PDB entry 7YI2 | electron microscopy, 3.40 A resolution | chains A and B of the 7 polymer chains in the assembly

# Chain A
Protein: Transcriptional regulatory protein SIN3
Source organism: Saccharomyces cerevisiae S288C
Reference sequence: P22579 (SIN3_YEAST); residue numbers follow UniProt; this construct covers 1-1536
Chain sequence (1536 residues; numbered 1 to 1536; the number before each row is that of its first residue):
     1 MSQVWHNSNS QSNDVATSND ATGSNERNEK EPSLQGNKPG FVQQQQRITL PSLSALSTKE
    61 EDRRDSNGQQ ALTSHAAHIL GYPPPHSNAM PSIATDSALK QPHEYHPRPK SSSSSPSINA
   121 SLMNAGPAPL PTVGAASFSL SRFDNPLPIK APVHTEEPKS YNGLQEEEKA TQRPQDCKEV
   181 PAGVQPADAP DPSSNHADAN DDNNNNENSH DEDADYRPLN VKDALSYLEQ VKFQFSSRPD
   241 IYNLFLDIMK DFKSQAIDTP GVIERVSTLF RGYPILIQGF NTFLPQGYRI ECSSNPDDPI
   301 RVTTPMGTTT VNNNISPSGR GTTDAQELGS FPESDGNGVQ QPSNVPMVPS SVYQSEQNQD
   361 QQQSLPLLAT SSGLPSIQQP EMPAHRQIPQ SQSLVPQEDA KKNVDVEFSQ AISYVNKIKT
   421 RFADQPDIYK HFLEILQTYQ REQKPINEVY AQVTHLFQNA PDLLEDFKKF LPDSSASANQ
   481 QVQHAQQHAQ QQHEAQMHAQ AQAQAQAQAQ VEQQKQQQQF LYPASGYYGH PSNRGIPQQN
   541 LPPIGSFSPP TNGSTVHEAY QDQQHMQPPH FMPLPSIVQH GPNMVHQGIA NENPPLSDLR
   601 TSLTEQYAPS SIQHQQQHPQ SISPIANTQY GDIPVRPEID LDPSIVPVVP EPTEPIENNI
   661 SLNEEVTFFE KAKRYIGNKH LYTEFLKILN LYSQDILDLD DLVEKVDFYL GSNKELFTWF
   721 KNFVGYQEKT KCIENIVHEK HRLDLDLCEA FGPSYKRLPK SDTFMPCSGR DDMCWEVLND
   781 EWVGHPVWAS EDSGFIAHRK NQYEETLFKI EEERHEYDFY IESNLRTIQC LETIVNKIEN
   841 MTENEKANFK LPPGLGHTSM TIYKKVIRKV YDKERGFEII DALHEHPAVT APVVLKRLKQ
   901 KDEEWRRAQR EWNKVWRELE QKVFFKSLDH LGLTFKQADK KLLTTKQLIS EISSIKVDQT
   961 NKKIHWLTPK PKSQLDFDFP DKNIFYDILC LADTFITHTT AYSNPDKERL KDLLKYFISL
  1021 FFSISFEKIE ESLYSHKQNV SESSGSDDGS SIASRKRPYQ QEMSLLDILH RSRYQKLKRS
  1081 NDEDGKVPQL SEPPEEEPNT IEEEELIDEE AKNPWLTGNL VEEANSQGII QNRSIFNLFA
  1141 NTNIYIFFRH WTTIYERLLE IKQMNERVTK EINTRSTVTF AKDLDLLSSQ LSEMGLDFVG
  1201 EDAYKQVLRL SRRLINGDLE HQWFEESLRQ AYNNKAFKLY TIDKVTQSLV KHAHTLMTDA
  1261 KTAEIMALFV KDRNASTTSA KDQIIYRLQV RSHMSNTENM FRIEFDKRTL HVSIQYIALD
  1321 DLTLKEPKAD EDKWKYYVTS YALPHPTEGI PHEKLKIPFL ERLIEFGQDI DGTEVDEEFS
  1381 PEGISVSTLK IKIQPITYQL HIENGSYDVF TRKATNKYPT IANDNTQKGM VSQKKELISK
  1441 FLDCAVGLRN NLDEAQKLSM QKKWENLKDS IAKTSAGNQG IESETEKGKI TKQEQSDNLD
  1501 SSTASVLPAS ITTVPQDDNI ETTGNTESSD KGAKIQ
Not modelled in the structure: 1-663, 728-748, 841-858, 886-889, 963-971, 1033-1133, 1323-1536
Swiss-Prot annotation at these positions:
  - modified residue: Ser137 (Phosphoserine), Thr303 (Phosphothreonine), Thr304 (Phosphothreonine), Ser316 (Phosphoserine), Ser1046 (Phosphoserine)

# Chain B
Protein: Histone deacetylase RPD3
Source organism: Saccharomyces cerevisiae S288C
Reference sequence: P32561 (RPD3_YEAST); numbering as in UniProt (aligned over 1-433)
Chain sequence (433 residues; row label = number of the first residue in the row):
     1 MVYEATPFDP ITVKPSDKRR VAYFYDADVG NYAYGAGHPM KPHRIRMAHS LIMNYGLYKK
    61 MEIYRAKPAT KQEMCQFHTD EYIDFLSRVT PDNLEMFKRE SVKFNVGDDC PVFDGLYEYC
   121 SISGGGSMEG AARLNRGKCD VAVNYAGGLH HAKKSEASGF CYLNDIVLGI IELLRYHPRV
   181 LYIDIDVHHG DGVEEAFYTT DRVMTCSFHK YGEFFPGTGE LRDIGVGAGK NYAVNVPLRD
   241 GIDDATYRSV FEPVIKKIME WYQPSAVVLQ CGGDSLSGDR LGCFNLSMEG HANCVNYVKS
   301 FGIPMMVVGG GGYTMRNVAR TWCFETGLLN NVVLDKDLPY NEYYEYYGPD YKLSVRPSNM
   361 FNVNTPEYLD KVMTNIFANL ENTKYAPSVQ LNHTPRDAED LGDVEEDSAE AKDTKGGSQY
   421 ARDLHVEHDN EFY
Not modelled in the structure: 1-16, 385-433
Swiss-Prot annotation at these positions:
  - motif: Arg320 to Tyr340 (ESA1-RPD3 motif)
  - active site: His151
  - modified residue: Thr394 (Phosphothreonine), Ser408 (Phosphoserine)
  - mutagenesis: His150 (H150A: Impairs histone deacetylase activity and transcription repression), His151 (H151A: Impairs histone deacetylase activity and transcription repression), His188 (H188A: Impairs histone deacetylase activity and transcription repression), Trp322 (W322A: Strongly reduces HDAC activity), Glu325 (E325A: Strongly reduces HDAC activity), Gly327 (G327A: Strongly reduces HDAC activity), Leu328 (L328A: Strongly reduces HDAC activity), Leu329 (L329A: Strongly reduces HDAC activity), Val332 (V332A: Strongly reduces HDAC activity), Leu334 (L334A: Strongly reduces HDAC activity), Asp335 (D335A: Strongly reduces HDAC activity), Leu338 (L338A: Strongly reduces HDAC activity), 1 further mutagenesis entry in UniProt
Bound ions: Zn2+: Asp186, His188, Asp274

# How chain A and chain B interact
Residue-residue contacts - 123 pairs, chain A then chain B:
  Glu749(A) - Val226(B)
  Glu749(A) - Gly227(B)
  Phe751(A) - Val226(B)  hydrophobic
  Gly752(A) - Arg222(B)
  Gly752(A) - Asp223(B)
  Pro753(A) - Glu220(B)
  Pro753(A) - Arg222(B)
  Pro753(A) - Asp223(B)
  Ser754(A) - Thr218(B)
  Ser754(A) - Asp223(B)  hydrogen bond
  Tyr755(A) - Glu194(B)  hydrogen bond
  Tyr755(A) - Tyr198(B)
  Tyr755(A) - Asp223(B)
  Met765(A) - Thr79(B)
  Met765(A) - Glu81(B)
  Pro766(A) - Thr79(B)
  Pro766(A) - Asp80(B)  hydrogen bond (backbone-backbone)
  Cys767(A) - Cys75(B)
  Cys767(A) - His78(B)
  Cys767(A) - Asp80(B)
  Cys767(A) - Lys154(B)
  Ser768(A) - Cys75(B)
  Ser768(A) - Asp80(B)  hydrogen bond (backbone-side chain)
  Gly769(A) - Gln72(B)
  Gly769(A) - Cys75(B)
  Gly769(A) - Gln76(B)
  Arg770(A) - Cys75(B)
  Arg770(A) - Gln76(B)  hydrogen bond (side chain-backbone)
  Arg770(A) - Phe77(B)  hydrogen bond (side chain-backbone)
  Arg770(A) - Lys154(B)
  Met773(A) - Leu174(B)
  Met773(A) - Arg202(B)
  Val777(A) - Ala196(B)
  Val777(A) - Thr200(B)
  Val777(A) - Arg202(B)
  Leu778(A) - Gln76(B)
  Leu778(A) - Phe77(B)  hydrophobic
  Leu778(A) - Ala196(B)
  Leu778(A) - Thr199(B)
  Asn779(A) - Glu195(B)  hydrogen bond (side chain-backbone)
  Asn779(A) - Ala196(B)
  Asn779(A) - Tyr198(B)
  Asn779(A) - Thr199(B)
  Asp780(A) - Lys154(B)  salt bridge
  Trp782(A) - Glu195(B)
  Trp782(A) - Val226(B)  hydrophobic
  Val783(A) - Glu195(B)
  Gly784(A) - Glu195(B)  hydrogen bond (backbone-side chain)
  His785(A) - Lys153(B)
  Pro786(A) - Pro216(B)
  Ala789(A) - Gly217(B)
  Phe795(A) - Glu213(B)
  Phe795(A) - Phe214(B)
  Phe795(A) - Phe215(B)
  Ile796(A) - Glu213(B)  hydrogen bond (backbone-backbone)
  Ile796(A) - Phe214(B)
  His798(A) - Asp240(B)  salt bridge
  His798(A) - Cys283(B)
  His798(A) - Met360(B)
  Lys800(A) - Asp279(B)  hydrogen bond (side chain-backbone)
  Lys800(A) - Gly282(B)  hydrogen bond (side chain-backbone)
  Phe808(A) - Arg280(B)
  Glu811(A) - Met315(B)
  Glu811(A) - Arg316(B)
  Glu811(A) - Tyr346(B)
  Glu812(A) - Ala36(B)
  Glu812(A) - His38(B)
  Glu812(A) - Lys41(B)  salt bridge
  Glu812(A) - Arg280(B)  salt bridge
  Arg814(A) - Glu345(B)
  Arg814(A) - Tyr346(B)  hydrogen bond (backbone-side chain)
  His815(A) - Lys41(B)
  His815(A) - Met315(B)
  His815(A) - Tyr346(B)  hydrogen bond (backbone-side chain)
  Glu816(A) - Ala36(B)
  Asp818(A) - His43(B)  salt bridge
  Asp818(A) - Tyr343(B)
  Asp818(A) - Tyr346(B)  hydrogen bond
  Phe819(A) - Asn31(B)
  Phe819(A) - Tyr32(B)
  Phe819(A) - Ala33(B)  hydrophobic
  Glu822(A) - Arg46(B)
  Glu822(A) - Tyr343(B)  hydrogen bond
  Arg826(A) - Ala27(B)  hydrogen bond (side chain-backbone)
  Arg826(A) - Asp28(B)  salt bridge
  Ser859(A) - Asp28(B)
  Ser859(A) - Tyr32(B)
  Thr861(A) - Tyr32(B)
  Thr861(A) - Asp114(B)  hydrogen bond
  Ile862(A) - Asp28(B)
  Ile862(A) - Asn31(B)
  Lys865(A) - Asn31(B)  hydrogen bond (side chain-backbone)
  Lys865(A) - Asp114(B)
  Asn913(A) - Glu345(B)
  Arg917(A) - Glu345(B)  salt bridge
  Glu920(A) - Pro349(B)
  Phe924(A) - Arg316(B)
  Phe924(A) - Pro349(B)  hydrophobic
  Phe924(A) - Arg356(B)
  Phe925(A) - Arg356(B)
  Leu928(A) - Arg356(B)
  Leu928(A) - Ser358(B)
  Leu928(A) - Asn359(B)
  Asp929(A) - Asn359(B)  hydrogen bond
  His930(A) - Ser358(B)  hydrogen bond
  His930(A) - Asn359(B)  hydrogen bond (backbone-side chain)
  His930(A) - Met360(B)
  Leu931(A) - Asn359(B)
  Ser1176(A) - Lys352(B)
  Val1178(A) - Asp337(B)
  Val1178(A) - Leu338(B)
  Val1178(A) - Tyr344(B)
  Val1178(A) - Asp350(B)
  Val1178(A) - Tyr351(B)
  Val1178(A) - Lys352(B)
  Phe1180(A) - Leu338(B)
  Phe1180(A) - Tyr340(B)  hydrophobic
  Lys1182(A) - Pro349(B)
  Lys1182(A) - Tyr351(B)
  Leu1186(A) - Tyr351(B)
  Asn1233(A) - Arg356(B)  hydrogen bond
  Asn1234(A) - Asn359(B)  hydrogen bond (backbone-side chain)
  Phe1237(A) - Asn359(B)
Interface residues without a listed pair, chain A (68 interface residues in all): Ala750, Asp771, Cys774, Glu804, Leu807, Ser823, Met860, Gly932, Thr1177, Ala1181
Interface residues without a listed pair, chain B (79 interface residues in all): Gly30, Gly37, Gly115, Glu118, Glu156, Val167, Ile171, Arg175, His189, Asp191, Phe197, Lys230, Gly278, Thr314, Pro339, Gly348, Pro357

# In short
68 residues of chain A and 79 residues of chain B are in contact, with 23 hydrogen bonds and 7 salt bridges.
Polar contacts include Asp780(A)-Lys154(B), His798(A)-Asp240(B) and Glu812(A)-Lys41(B). UniProt lists
active-site residue His151(B) and 13 mutagenesis sites on chain B.
Chain A is Transcriptional regulatory protein SIN3 and chain B is Histone deacetylase RPD3, both from
Saccharomyces cerevisiae S288C; the structure, Cryo-EM structure of Rpd3S in loose-state Rpd3S-NCP complex,
was determined by electron microscopy together with 7YI0, 7YI1, 7YI3, 7YI4 and 7YI5 from the same study.
